Entry 7U65 (electron microscopy, 2.80 A resolution); this record covers chains A and I of the 12 polymer chains in the assembly.

[Chain A]
Molecule: Deoxyguanosinetriphosphate triphosphohydrolase
From: Escherichia coli str. K-12 substr. MG1655
Notes: EC 3.1.5.1
UniProt: P15723 (DGTP_ECOLI); residue numbers follow UniProt; this construct covers 1-505
Sequence (505 residues; each row starts with the number of its first residue):
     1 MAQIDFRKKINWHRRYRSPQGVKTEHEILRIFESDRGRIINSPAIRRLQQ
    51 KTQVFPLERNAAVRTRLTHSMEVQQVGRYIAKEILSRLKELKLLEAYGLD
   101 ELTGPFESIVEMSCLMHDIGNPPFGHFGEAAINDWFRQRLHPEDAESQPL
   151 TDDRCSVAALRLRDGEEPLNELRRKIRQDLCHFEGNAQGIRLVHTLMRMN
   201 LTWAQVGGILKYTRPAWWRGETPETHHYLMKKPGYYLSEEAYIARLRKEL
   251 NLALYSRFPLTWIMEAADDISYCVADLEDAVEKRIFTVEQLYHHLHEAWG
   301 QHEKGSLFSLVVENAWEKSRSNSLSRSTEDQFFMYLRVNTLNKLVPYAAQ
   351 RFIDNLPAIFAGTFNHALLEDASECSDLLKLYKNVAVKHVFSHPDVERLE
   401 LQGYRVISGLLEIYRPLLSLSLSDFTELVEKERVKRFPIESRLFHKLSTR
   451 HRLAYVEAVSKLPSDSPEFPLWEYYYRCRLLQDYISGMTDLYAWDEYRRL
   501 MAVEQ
Not modelled in the structure: 1-2, 59-60, 300-307, 321-329, 371, 432-433
From the paper describing this entry:
  - catalytic residues: His126 (citing earlier work)

[Chain I]
Molecule: Inhibitor of dGTPase
From: Escherichia phage T7
UniProt: P03780 (GP12_BPT7); residues 1-85 here = UniProt positions 1-85
Sequence (89 residues; each row starts with the number of its first residue; numbers below 1 keep their minus sign (Gly-3 is residue -3)):
    -3 GSFTMGRLYSGNLAAFKAATNKLFQLDLAVIYDDWYDAYTRKDCIRLRIE
    47 DRSGNLIDTSTFYHHDEDVLFNMCTDWLNHMYDQLKDWK
Not modelled in the structure: -3 to 2
Sequence notes: expression tag (-3 to 0)

[How chain A and chain I interact]
Contacting residue pairs (6; chain A residue first):
  Glu427(A) with Tyr28(I)
  Lys431(A) with Asp30(I), salt bridge
  Lys435(A) with Leu9(I)
  Arg436(A) with Leu9(I); Lys13(I), hydrogen bond (backbone-side chain); Tyr28(I)
Interface residues without a listed pair, chain A (5 interface residues in all): Phe437
Interface residues without a listed pair, chain I (5 interface residues in all): Phe12

[Overview]
Chain A and chain I each contribute 5 residues to their interface, with 1 hydrogen bond and 1 salt bridge.
Among the polar pairs are Lys431(A)-Asp30(I) and Arg436(A)-Lys13(I). The paper reports the catalytic residue
His126(A).
Here chain A is Deoxyguanosinetriphosphate triphosphohydrolase (Escherichia coli str. K-12 substr. MG1655) and
chain I is Inhibitor of dGTPase (Escherichia phage T7). Entry 7U65 (Structure of E. coli dGTPase bound to T7
bacteriophage protein Gp1.2) was determined by electron microscopy, deposited together with 7U66 and 7U67.
